9G77 - chains A and P of the 5 polymer chains in the assembly; structure by electron microscopy, 2.87 A resolution.

Chain A:
Protein: DNA polymerase subunit gamma-1
From: Mus musculus
Notes: EC 2.7.7.7
Reference sequence: Q75WC0 (Q75WC0_MOUSE); residues 26-1217 here = UniProt positions 26-1217
Amino-acid sequence (1199 residues; numbered 19 to 1217; the number before each row is that of its first residue):
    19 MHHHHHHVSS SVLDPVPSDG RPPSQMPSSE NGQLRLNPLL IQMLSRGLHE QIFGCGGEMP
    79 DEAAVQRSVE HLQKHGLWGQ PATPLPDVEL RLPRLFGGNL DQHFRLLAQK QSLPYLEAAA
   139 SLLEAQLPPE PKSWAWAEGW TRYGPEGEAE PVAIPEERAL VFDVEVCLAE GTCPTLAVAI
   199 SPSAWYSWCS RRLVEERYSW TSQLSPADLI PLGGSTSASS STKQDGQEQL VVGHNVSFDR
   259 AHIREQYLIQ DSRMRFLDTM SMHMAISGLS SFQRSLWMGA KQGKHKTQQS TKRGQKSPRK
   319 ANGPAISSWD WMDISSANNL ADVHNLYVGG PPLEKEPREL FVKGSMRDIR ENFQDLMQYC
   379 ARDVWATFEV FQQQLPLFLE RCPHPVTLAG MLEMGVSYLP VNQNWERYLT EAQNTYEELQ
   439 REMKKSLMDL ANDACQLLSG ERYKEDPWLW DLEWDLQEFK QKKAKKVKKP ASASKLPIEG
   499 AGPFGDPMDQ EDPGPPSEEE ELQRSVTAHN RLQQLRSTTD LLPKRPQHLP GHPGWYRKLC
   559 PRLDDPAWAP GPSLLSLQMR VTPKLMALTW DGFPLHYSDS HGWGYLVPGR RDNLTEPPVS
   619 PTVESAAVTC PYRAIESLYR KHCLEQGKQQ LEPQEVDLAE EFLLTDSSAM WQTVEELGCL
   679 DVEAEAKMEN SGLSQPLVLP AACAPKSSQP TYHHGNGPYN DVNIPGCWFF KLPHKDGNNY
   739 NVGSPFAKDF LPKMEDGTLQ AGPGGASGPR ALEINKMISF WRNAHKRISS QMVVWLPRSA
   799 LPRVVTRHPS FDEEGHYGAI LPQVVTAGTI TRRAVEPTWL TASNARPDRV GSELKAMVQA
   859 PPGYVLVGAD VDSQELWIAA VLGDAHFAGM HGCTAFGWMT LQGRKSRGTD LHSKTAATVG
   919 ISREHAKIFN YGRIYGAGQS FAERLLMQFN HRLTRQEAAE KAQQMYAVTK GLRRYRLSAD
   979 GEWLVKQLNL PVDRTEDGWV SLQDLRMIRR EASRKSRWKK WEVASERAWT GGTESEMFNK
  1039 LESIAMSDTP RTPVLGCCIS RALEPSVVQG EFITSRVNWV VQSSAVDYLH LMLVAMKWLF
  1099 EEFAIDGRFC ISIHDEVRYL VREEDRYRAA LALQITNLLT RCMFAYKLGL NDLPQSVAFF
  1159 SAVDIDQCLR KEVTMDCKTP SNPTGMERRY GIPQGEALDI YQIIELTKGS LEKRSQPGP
Disordered / not traced: 19-49, 231-245, 300-325, 481-507, 611-625, 645-708, 967-1028, 1212-1217
Construct notes: initiating methionine (19); expression tag (20-25)
Ion coordination: Ca2+ site 1: His-252, Asp-257 (shared with DC24(P) of chain P); Ca2+ site 2: Asp-868, Val-869
Small-molecule neighbours: 2'-deoxycytidine-5'-triphosphate (DCP): Ser-871, Gln-872, Glu-873, Lys-903, His-910, Arg-921, Lys-925, Ile-926, Tyr-929, Tyr-933, His-1112, Asp-1113
Reported in the primary citation:
  - mutagenesis - A449T, W726S/E1121G, G826S, Y933C: decreased catalytic activity

Chain P:
Molecule: primer strand (25-nt DNA)
Sequence (25 nucleotides; numbered 1 to 25; the number before each row is that of its first residue):
     1 GCATGCGGTC GAGTCTAGAG GAGCT
Disordered / not traced: 1-4
Ion coordination: Ca2+: DC24 (shared with His-252(A), Asp-257(A) of chain A)

How chain A and chain P interact:
Pairs across the interface (40):
  Asp-181(A) with DT25(P), phosphate contact
  Val-182(A) with DT25(P), hydrogen bond to the phosphate
  Glu-183(A) with DT25(P), phosphate contact
  Val-184(A) with DT25(P), hydrogen bond to the phosphate
  Leu-186(A) with DT25(P), base contact
  His-252(A) with DG23(P), phosphate contact; DC24(P), phosphate contact
  Asn-253(A) with DG23(P), hydrogen bond to the base; DC24(P), hydrogen bond to the sugar
  Phe-256(A) with DC24(P), base contact; DT25(P), sugar contact
  Met-278(A) with DG23(P), sugar contact
  Arg-292(A) with DA22(P), sugar contact; DG23(P), salt bridge to the phosphate
  Ala-335(A) with DG23(P), phosphate contact
  Asn-336(A) with DG23(P), hydrogen bond to the phosphate
  Asn-337(A) with DG23(P), hydrogen bond to the phosphate; DC24(P), phosphate contact
  Leu-338(A) with DC24(P), hydrogen bond to the phosphate
  Phe-359(A) with DT25(P), phosphate contact
  Val-360(A) with DT25(P), base contact
  Lys-478(A) with DG8(P), hydrogen bond to the phosphate; DT9(P), salt bridge to the phosphate
  Arg-543(A) with DC10(P), salt bridge to the phosphate
  Arg-560(A) with DC10(P), salt bridge to the phosphate
  His-732(A) with DG18(P), salt bridge to the phosphate
  Asn-739(A) with DA17(P), hydrogen bond to the phosphate; DG18(P), phosphate contact
  Val-740(A) with DG18(P), phosphate contact
  Gly-741(A) with DA17(P), hydrogen bond to the phosphate; DG18(P), hydrogen bond to the phosphate
  Ala-745(A) with DG18(P), phosphate contact; DA19(P), phosphate contact
  Lys-746(A) with DA19(P), hydrogen bond to the phosphate; DG20(P), salt bridge to the phosphate
  Asp-747(A) with DA19(P), phosphate contact
  Asn-781(A) with DG20(P), hydrogen bond to the phosphate
  Arg-785(A) with DG21(P), salt bridge to the phosphate
  Gln-821(A) with DG23(P), hydrogen bond to the base
  Pro-835(A) with DG21(P), phosphate contact
Also at the interface, not in a pair above, chain A (33 interface residues in all): Asp-257, Met-296, Ser-742

Overview:
33 residues of chain A face 12 of chain P across their interface; the contacts include 14 hydrogen bonds and 7
salt bridges. Polar contacts include Asn-253(A)/DG23(P), Gln-821(A)/DG23(P) and Asn-253(A)/DC24(P). Bound to
chain A: 2'-deoxycytidine-5'-triphosphate. From the paper: A449T, W726S/E1121G and G826S of chain A, among
others, reduce catalytic activity.
Here chain A is DNA polymerase subunit gamma-1 (Mus musculus) and chain P is primer strand (25-nt DNA). Entry
9G77 (Mouse mitochondrial DNA polymerase gamma ternary complex in error-editing conformer (composite)) was
determined by electron microscopy, deposited together with 9G74, 9G75, 9IBX, 9IBZ, 9IC0, 9IC1 and 9IC3.
